2BR9 - chains A and P; structure by X-ray diffraction, 1.75 A resolution.

# Chain A
Name: 14-3-3 protein epsilon
Organism: Homo sapiens
UniProt: P62258 (1433E_HUMAN); residue numbers follow UniProt; this construct covers 1-233
Chain sequence (234 residues; each row starts with the number of its first residue; numbering starts at 0):
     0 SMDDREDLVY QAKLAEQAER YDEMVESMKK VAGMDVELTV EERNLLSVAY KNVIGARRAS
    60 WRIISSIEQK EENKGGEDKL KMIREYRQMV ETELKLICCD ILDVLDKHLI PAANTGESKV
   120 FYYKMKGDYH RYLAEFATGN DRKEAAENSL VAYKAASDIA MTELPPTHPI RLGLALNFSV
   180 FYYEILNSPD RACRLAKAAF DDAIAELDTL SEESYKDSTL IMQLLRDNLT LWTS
Unresolved in the structure: 0-2, 233
Swiss-Prot annotation at these positions:
  - site (Interaction with phosphoserine on interacting protein): Arg57, Arg130
  - modified residue: Met1 (N-acetylmethionine), Lys50 (N6-acetyllysine), Ser65 (Phosphoserine), Lys69 (N6-acetyllysine), Lys118 (N6-acetyllysine), Lys123 (N6-acetyllysine), Tyr131 (Phosphotyrosine), Thr137 (Phosphothreonine), Ser210 (Phosphoserine), Thr232 (Phosphothreonine)
  - cross-link: Lys50 (Glycyl lysine isopeptide (Lys-Gly) (interchain with G-Cter in SUMO2))
What the authors report for this chain:
  - self-association interface (contacts with another copy of this molecule); pairs are residue here / residue on that copy: Arg19-Glu92 (salt bridge)
  - specificity-determining residues: Glu22, Met88 (proposed by the authors, not directly observed)
  - contacts within the chain: Asp127-Asn176 (hydrogen bond)

# Chain P
Name: Consensus peptide for 14-3-3 proteins
Chain sequence (7 residues; numbered 1 to 7; the number before each row is that of its first residue):
     1 RRQRSAP
Unresolved in the structure: 1
Modified positions: Ser5 (phosphoserine; SEP)

# How chain A and chain P interact
Contacting residue pairs - 21 pairs, chain A then chain P:
  Lys50(A) - Pro7(P)
  Arg57(A) - Ser5(P)
  Arg130(A) - Ser5(P)
  Tyr131(A) - Ser5(P)
  Gly172(A) - Ala6(P)
  Leu175(A) - Arg4(P)
  Leu175(A) - Ser5(P)
  Leu175(A) - Ala6(P)
  Asn176(A) - Ser5(P)
  Asn176(A) - Ala6(P)  hydrogen bond (side chain-backbone)
  Val179(A) - Arg4(P)
  Tyr182(A) - Gln3(P)
  Glu183(A) - Gln3(P)
  Leu219(A) - Pro7(P)  hydrophobic
  Ile220(A) - Pro7(P)
  Leu223(A) - Ser5(P)
  Asn227(A) - Gln3(P)
  Asn227(A) - Arg4(P)  hydrogen bond (side chain-backbone)
  Leu230(A) - Arg2(P)
  Leu230(A) - Gln3(P)
  Trp231(A) - Gln3(P)
Interface residues without a listed pair, chain A (18 interface residues in all): Lys123, Glu134
Interface features reported in the paper:
  - interface residues, chain A: Arg57(A), Arg130(A), Tyr131(A), Leu175(A), Asn176(A), Leu219(A), Ile220(A), Asn227(A)

# Overview
Chain A and chain P form an interface of 18 and 6 residues respectively, with 2 hydrogen bonds. Polar pairs
include Asn176(A)-Ala6(P) and Asn227(A)-Arg4(P). The paper reports interface residues Arg57(A), Arg130(A) and
Tyr131(A) among others; specificity determinants Glu22(A) and Met88(A).
Chain A is 14-3-3 protein epsilon (Homo sapiens) and chain P is Consensus peptide for 14-3-3 proteins; the
structure, 14-3-3 Protein Epsilon (Human) Complexed to Peptide, was determined by X-ray diffraction together
with 2C74, 2C63, 2C23, 2BTP and 2BQ0 from the same study.
